PDB entry 6YNW | electron microscopy, 3.10 A resolution | chains M and L of the 13 polymer chains in the assembly

[Chain M (and L)]
Molecule: subunit c
From: Tetrahymena thermophila
Notes: EC 3.6.1.34; chain L of this document is another copy of the same molecule, construct and numbering; everything in this record applies to it too
UniProtKB: Q951A5 (Q951A5_TETTH); residue numbers follow UniProt; this construct covers 1-76
Sequence (76 residues; each row starts with the number of its first residue):
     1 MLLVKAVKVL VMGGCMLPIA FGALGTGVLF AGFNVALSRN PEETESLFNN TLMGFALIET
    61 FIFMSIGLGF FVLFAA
Disordered / not traced: 76

[How chain M and chain L interact]
Contacting residue pairs - 60 pairs, chain M then chain L:
  Met1(M) - Leu2(L)
  Leu3(M) - Leu2(L)  hydrophobic
  Val4(M) - Leu2(L)  hydrophobic
  Val4(M) - Lys5(L)
  Val7(M) - Val9(L)  hydrophobic
  Val11(M) - Val9(L)
  Val11(M) - Gly13(L)
  Val11(M) - Met16(L)
  Gly14(M) - Met16(L)
  Cys15(M) - Met16(L)  hydrophobic
  Leu17(M) - Leu17(L)  hydrophobic
  Leu17(M) - Ala20(L)
  Pro18(M) - Met16(L)
  Pro18(M) - Ala20(L)  hydrophobic
  Phe21(M) - Ala20(L)
  Phe21(M) - Leu24(L)  hydrophobic
  Gly25(M) - Leu24(L)
  Gly25(M) - Gly27(L)
  Val28(M) - Ala31(L)
  Leu29(M) - Gly27(L)
  Leu29(M) - Phe30(L)  hydrophobic
  Leu29(M) - Ala31(L)
  Gly32(M) - Val35(L)
  Phe33(M) - Asn34(L)
  Ala36(M) - Asn34(L)
  Ala36(M) - Val35(L)
  Ala36(M) - Ser38(L)
  Arg39(M) - Ser38(L)
  Asn40(M) - Ser38(L)
  Glu43(M) - Leu37(L)
  Glu43(M) - Ser38(L)
  Glu43(M) - Pro41(L)
  Ser46(M) - Leu37(L)
  Leu47(M) - Asn34(L)
  Asn50(M) - Phe33(L)
  Asn50(M) - Asn34(L)
  Asn50(M) - Leu37(L)
  Asn50(M) - Phe48(L)
  Thr51(M) - Asn34(L)  hydrogen bond
  Met53(M) - Phe30(L)  hydrophobic
  Met53(M) - Phe48(L)  hydrophobic
  Met53(M) - Leu52(L)  hydrophobic
  Gly54(M) - Phe30(L)
  Leu57(M) - Phe55(L)  hydrophobic
  Phe61(M) - Ile19(L)  hydrophobic
  Phe61(M) - Gly22(L)
  Phe61(M) - Ala23(L)  hydrophobic
  Phe61(M) - Thr26(L)
  Phe61(M) - Phe55(L)  hydrophobic
  Phe61(M) - Ile58(L)  hydrophobic
  Phe61(M) - Glu59(L)
  Phe61(M) - Ile62(L)  hydrophobic
  Met64(M) - Glu59(L)
  Met64(M) - Ile62(L)  hydrophobic
  Met64(M) - Ile66(L)  hydrophobic
  Ser65(M) - Met16(L)
  Leu68(M) - Met12(L)
  Leu68(M) - Met16(L)  hydrophobic
  Phe71(M) - Phe70(L)  hydrophobic
  Val72(M) - Met12(L)  hydrophobic
Interface residues without a listed pair, chain M (36 interface residues in all): Lys8, Gly22, Leu24, Ile58
Interface residues without a listed pair, chain L (35 interface residues in all): Ala6, Leu10, Cys15, Phe21, Val28

[In short]
The interface between chain M and chain L involves 36 residues on one side and 35 on the other; the contacts
include 1 hydrogen bond. Its one hydrogen-bonded contact is Thr51(M)-Asn34(L).
Chain M and chain L are both subunit c (Tetrahymena thermophila); the structure, Cryo-EM structure of
Tetrahymena thermophila mitochondrial ATP synthase - central stalk/cring, was determined by electron
microscopy together with 6YNV, 6YNX, 6YNY, 6YNZ and 6YO0 from the same study.
